Entry 1B69 (solution NMR); this record covers chains C and A of the 3 polymer chains in the assembly.

== Chain C ==
Molecule: 13-nt DNA strand
Sequence (13 nucleotides; row label = number of the first residue in the row):
   114 GAATTTACTACTC

== Chain A ==
Name: Protein (INTEGRASE)
Organism: Enterococcus faecalis
Notes: fragment: n-terminal dna binding domain
UniProt: P22886 (TNR6_ENTFA); numbering as in UniProt (aligned over 3-71)
Sequence (69 residues; numbered 3 to 71; the number before each row is that of its first residue):
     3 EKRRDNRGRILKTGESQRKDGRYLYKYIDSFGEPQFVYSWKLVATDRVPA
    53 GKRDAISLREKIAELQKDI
Differences from the reference sequence: engineered mutation Ala57 (Cys in P22886)

== Interface between chain C and chain A ==
Residue-residue contacts - 14 pairs, chain C then chain A:
  DT118(C) with Arg24(A), phosphate contact; Trp42(A), phosphate contact; Lys54(A), phosphate contact
  DT119(C) with Arg24(A), phosphate contact; Tyr40(A), phosphate contact
  DA120(C) with Arg20(A), base contact; Phe38(A), phosphate contact; Tyr40(A), base contact
  DC121(C) with Phe38(A), base contact; Tyr40(A), base contact
  DT122(C) with Lys28(A), base contact; Pro36(A), base contact; Phe38(A), base contact
  DA123(C) with Lys28(A), base contact
Other interface residues (no listed pair), chain C (7 interface residues in all): DT117
Other interface residues (no listed pair), chain A (12 interface residues in all): Asp22, Glu35, Gln37, Ser41

== Overview ==
The interface between chain C and chain A involves 7 residues on one side and 12 on the other.
Here chain C is a 13-nt DNA strand and chain A is Protein (INTEGRASE) (Enterococcus faecalis). Entry 1B69 (The
solution structure of TN916 integrase N-terminal domain/DNA complex) was determined by solution NMR, deposited
together with 1TN9.
